6NBH - chains R and A of the 6 polymer chains in the assembly; structure by electron microscopy, 3.50 A resolution.

== Chain R ==
Name: Parathyroid hormone/parathyroid hormone-related peptide receptor
Organism: Homo sapiens
UniProtKB: Q03431 (PTH1R_HUMAN); residue numbers follow UniProt; this construct covers 27-502
Chain sequence (478 residues; each row starts with the number of its first residue):
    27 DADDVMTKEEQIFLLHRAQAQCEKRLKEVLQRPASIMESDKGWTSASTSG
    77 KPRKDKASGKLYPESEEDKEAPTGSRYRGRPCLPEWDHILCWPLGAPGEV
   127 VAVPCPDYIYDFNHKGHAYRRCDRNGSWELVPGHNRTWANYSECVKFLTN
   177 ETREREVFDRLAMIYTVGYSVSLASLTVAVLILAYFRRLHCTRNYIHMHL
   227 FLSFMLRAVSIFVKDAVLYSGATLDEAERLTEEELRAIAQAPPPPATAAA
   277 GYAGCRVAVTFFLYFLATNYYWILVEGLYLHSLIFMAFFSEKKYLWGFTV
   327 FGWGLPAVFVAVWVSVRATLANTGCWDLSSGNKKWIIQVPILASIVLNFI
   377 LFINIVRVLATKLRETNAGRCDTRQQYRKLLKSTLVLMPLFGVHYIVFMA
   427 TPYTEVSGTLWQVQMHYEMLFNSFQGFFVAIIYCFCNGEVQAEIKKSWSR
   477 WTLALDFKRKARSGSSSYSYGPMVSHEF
Unresolved in the structure: 27-30, 57-104, 251-272, 395-398, 484-504
Sequence notes: engineered mutation Ala-188 (Gly in Q03431); expression tag (503-504)
Disulfides: Cys-48/Cys-117, Cys-108/Cys-148, Cys-131/Cys-170, Cys-281/Cys-351
Reported in the primary citation:
  - disease-associated variants - H223R: increased signaling (citing earlier work)

== Chain A ==
Name: Gs protein alpha subunit
Organism: Bos taurus
Chain sequence (378 residues; numbered 1 to 394; 16 numbers in that range are skipped by the numbering (no residue carries them; nothing is unmodelled there); the number before each row is that of its first residue):
     1 MGCLGNSKTEDQRNEEKAQREANKKIEKQLQKDKQVYRATHRLLLLGAGE
    51 SGKSTIVKQ
    76 MRILHVNGYSEEECKQYKAVVYSNTIQSIIAIIRAMGRLKIDFGDSARAD
   126 DARQLFVLAGAAEEGFMTAELAGVIKRLWKDSGVQACFNRSREYQLNDSA
   176 AYYLNDLDRIAQPNYIPTQQDVLRTRVKTTGIFETKFQVDKVNFHMFDVG
   226 GQRDERRKWIQCFNDVTAIIFVVASSSYNMVIREDNQTNRLQEALNLFKS
   276 IWNNRWLRTISVILFLNKQDLLAEKVLAGKSKIEDYFPEFARYTTPEDAT
   326 PEPGEDPRVTRAKYFIRDEFLRISTASGDGRHYCYPHFTCAVDTENIRRV
   376 FNDCRDIIQRMHLRQYELL
Unresolved in the structure: 1-10, 76-204, 252-261, 304-307

== How chain R and chain A interact ==
Contacting residue pairs (25; chain R residue first):
  Arg-219(R) with Gln-390(A), hydrogen bond; Tyr-391(A)
  Tyr-305(R) with Tyr-391(A)
  Leu-306(R) with Tyr-391(A), hydrophobic
  Leu-309(R) with His-387(A); Tyr-391(A)
  Ile-310(R) with Gln-384(A), hydrogen bond (backbone-side chain)
  Ser-316(R) with Gln-35(A)
  Glu-317(R) with Arg-38(A), salt bridge
  Leu-385(R) with Leu-388(A), hydrophobic
  Lys-388(R) with Asp-381(A), salt bridge; Gln-384(A), hydrogen bond; Arg-385(A), hydrogen bond (backbone-side chain); Leu-394(A)
  Leu-389(R) with Leu-394(A), hydrophobic
  Glu-391(R) with Asp-381(A); Arg-385(A)
  Thr-392(R) with Tyr-358(A)
  Asn-393(R) with Cys-359(A), hydrogen bond (side chain-backbone); Pro-361(A)
  Lys-405(R) with Leu-394(A)
  Ser-409(R) with Leu-393(A), hydrogen bond (side chain-backbone)
  Val-412(R) with Leu-393(A), hydrophobic
  Asn-463(R) with Glu-392(A)
  Gly-464(R) with Glu-392(A)
Also at the interface, not in a pair above, chain R (22 interface residues in all): His-223, Phe-311, Phe-314, Lys-318
Also at the interface, not in a pair above, chain A (20 interface residues in all): Gln-31, Lys-216, Val-217, Leu-346, Ser-349

== In short ==
The interface between chain R and chain A involves 22 residues on one side and 20 on the other, with 6
hydrogen bonds and 2 salt bridges. Polar pairs include Glu-317(R)/Arg-38(A), Lys-388(R)/Asp-381(A) and
Arg-219(R)/Gln-390(A). From the paper: H223R of chain R increases signaling.
Chain R is Parathyroid hormone/parathyroid hormone-related peptide receptor (Homo sapiens) and chain A is Gs
protein alpha subunit (Bos taurus); the structure, Cryo-EM structure of parathyroid hormone receptor type 1 in
complex with a long-acting parathyroid hormone analog ..., was determined by electron microscopy, deposited
together with 6NBF and 6NBI.
